PDB entry 7TYH | electron microscopy, 3.30 A resolution | chains A and R of the 7 polymer chains in the assembly

[Chain A]
Protein: Guanine nucleotide-binding protein G(s) subunit alpha isoforms short
From: Homo sapiens
UniProt: P63092 (GNAS2_HUMAN); numbering as in UniProt (aligned over 1-394)
Sequence (394 residues; numbered 1 to 394; the number before each row is that of its first residue):
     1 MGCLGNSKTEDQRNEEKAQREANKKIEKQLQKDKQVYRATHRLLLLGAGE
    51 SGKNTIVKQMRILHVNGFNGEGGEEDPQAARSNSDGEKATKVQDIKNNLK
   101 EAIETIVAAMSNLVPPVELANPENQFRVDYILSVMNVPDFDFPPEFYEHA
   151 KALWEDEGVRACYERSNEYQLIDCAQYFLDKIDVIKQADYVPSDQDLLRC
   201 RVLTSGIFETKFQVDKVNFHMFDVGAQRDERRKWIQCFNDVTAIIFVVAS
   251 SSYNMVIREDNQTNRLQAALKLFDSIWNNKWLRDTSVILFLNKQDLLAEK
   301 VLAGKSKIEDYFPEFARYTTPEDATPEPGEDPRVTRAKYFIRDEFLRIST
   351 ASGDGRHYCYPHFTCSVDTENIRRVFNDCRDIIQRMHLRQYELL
Disordered / not traced: 1-10, 59-203, 252-261
Sequence notes: conflict Asn54 (Ser in P63092), Ala226 (Gly in P63092), Ala268 (Glu in P63092), Lys271 (Asn in P63092), Asp274 (Lys in P63092), Lys280 (Arg in P63092), Asp284 (Thr in P63092), Thr285 (Ile in P63092); engineered mutation Ser366 (Ala in P63092)

[Chain R]
Protein: Calcitonin receptor
From: Homo sapiens
UniProt: P30988 (CALCR_HUMAN), isoform P30988-2; residues 25-474 here = UniProt positions 25-474
Sequence (501 residues; numbered -7 to 493; the number before each row is that of its first residue; numbers below 1 keep their minus sign (Met-7 is residue -7)):
    -7 MKTIIALSYIFCLVFADYKDDDDLEVLFQGPAAFSNQTYPTIEPKPFLYV
    43 VGRKKMMDAQYKCYDRMQQLPAYQGEGPYCNRTWDGWLCWDDTPAGVLSY
    93 QFCPDYFPDFDPSEKVTKYCDEKGVWFKHPENNRTWSNYTMCNAFTPEKL
   143 KNAYVLYYLAIVGHSLSIFTLVISLGIFVFFRSLGCQRVTLHKNMFLTYI
   193 LNSMIIIIHLVEVVPNGELVRRDPVSCKILHFFHQYMMACNYFWMLCEGI
   243 YLHTLIVVAVFTEKQRLRWYYLLGWGFPLVPTTIHAITRAVYFNDNCWLS
   293 VETHLLYIIHGPVMAALVVNFFFLLNIVRVLVTKMRETHEAESHMYLKAV
   343 KATMILVPLLGIQFVVFPWRPSNKMLGKIYDYVMHSLIHFQGFFVATIYC
   393 FCNNEVQTTVKRQWAQFKIQWNQRWGRRPSNRSARAAAAAAEAGDIPIYI
   443 CHQELRNEPANNQGEESAEIIPLNIIEQESSAPAGLEVLFQGPHHHHHHH
   493 H
Disordered / not traced: -7 to 36, 406-493
Sequence notes: expression tag (-7 to 24, 475-493); conflict Leu447 (Pro in P30988)
Swiss-Prot annotation at these positions:
  - glycosylation (N-linked (GlcNAc...) asparagine): Asn28, Asn73, Asn125, Asn130
Disulfides: Cys55-Cys81, Cys95-Cys134, Cys219-Cys289

[Chain A / chain R interface]
Residue-residue contacts (43):
  Gln35(A) with Glu255(R); Lys256(R)
  Arg38(A) with Lys256(R)
  His41(A) with Phe253(R)
  Val217(A) with Phe253(R), hydrophobic
  Phe376(A) with Phe253(R), hydrophobic
  Cys379(A) with Phe253(R)
  Arg380(A) with Val249(R), hydrogen bond (side chain-backbone); Ala251(R); Val252(R); Phe253(R)
  Asp381(A) with Lys326(R), salt bridge; Glu329(R)
  Ile383(A) with Val252(R), hydrophobic; Phe253(R), hydrophobic
  Gln384(A) with Ile248(R), hydrogen bond (side chain-backbone); Val252(R); Val322(R); Lys326(R), hydrogen bond
  Arg385(A) with Lys326(R), hydrogen bond (side chain-backbone); Thr330(R), hydrogen bond
  His387(A) with Leu247(R), hydrogen bond (side chain-backbone); Val252(R); Glu255(R), salt bridge
  Leu388(A) with Ile248(R), hydrophobic; Leu323(R), hydrophobic
  Arg389(A) with Glu397(R)
  Gln390(A) with Arg180(R); Asn395(R); Glu397(R)
  Tyr391(A) with Arg180(R); Tyr243(R); Leu244(R), hydrophobic
  Glu392(A) with Lys343(R); Ile347(R); Asn395(R); Asn396(R), hydrogen bond (side chain-backbone)
  Leu393(A) with Ile319(R), hydrophobic; Ala344(R), hydrophobic; Ile347(R), hydrophobic; Leu348(R), hydrophobic
  Leu394(A) with Leu323(R), hydrophobic; Met327(R), hydrophobic
Interface residues without a listed pair, chain A (22 interface residues in all): Phe219, Asp323, Tyr358
Interface residues without a listed pair, chain R (30 interface residues in all): Val250, His331, Lys340, Tyr391, Cys394

[Overview]
Chain A and chain R form an interface of 22 and 30 residues respectively, with 7 hydrogen bonds and 2 salt
bridges. Polar contacts include Asp381(A)-Lys326(R), His387(A)-Glu255(R) and Arg380(A)-Val249(R).
Chain A is Guanine nucleotide-binding protein G(s) subunit alpha isoforms short and chain R is Calcitonin
receptor, both from Homo sapiens; the structure, Human Amylin2 Receptor in complex with Gs and human
calcitonin peptide, was determined by electron microscopy, deposited together with 7TYF, 7TYI, 7TYL, 7TYN,
7TYO, 7TYW and 3 further entries.
